PDB entry 8BIK | X-ray diffraction, 2.50 A resolution | chains A and B of the 3 polymer chains in the assembly

Chain A:
Protein: 5'-AMP-activated protein kinase catalytic subunit alpha-2
From: Homo sapiens
Notes: EC 2.7.11.1, 2.7.11.27, 2.7.11.31
UniProt: P54646 (AAPK2_HUMAN); numbering as in UniProt (aligned over 1-552)
Chain sequence (559 residues; numbered -6 to 552; the number before each row is that of its first residue; numbers below 1 keep their minus sign (Met-6 is residue -6)):
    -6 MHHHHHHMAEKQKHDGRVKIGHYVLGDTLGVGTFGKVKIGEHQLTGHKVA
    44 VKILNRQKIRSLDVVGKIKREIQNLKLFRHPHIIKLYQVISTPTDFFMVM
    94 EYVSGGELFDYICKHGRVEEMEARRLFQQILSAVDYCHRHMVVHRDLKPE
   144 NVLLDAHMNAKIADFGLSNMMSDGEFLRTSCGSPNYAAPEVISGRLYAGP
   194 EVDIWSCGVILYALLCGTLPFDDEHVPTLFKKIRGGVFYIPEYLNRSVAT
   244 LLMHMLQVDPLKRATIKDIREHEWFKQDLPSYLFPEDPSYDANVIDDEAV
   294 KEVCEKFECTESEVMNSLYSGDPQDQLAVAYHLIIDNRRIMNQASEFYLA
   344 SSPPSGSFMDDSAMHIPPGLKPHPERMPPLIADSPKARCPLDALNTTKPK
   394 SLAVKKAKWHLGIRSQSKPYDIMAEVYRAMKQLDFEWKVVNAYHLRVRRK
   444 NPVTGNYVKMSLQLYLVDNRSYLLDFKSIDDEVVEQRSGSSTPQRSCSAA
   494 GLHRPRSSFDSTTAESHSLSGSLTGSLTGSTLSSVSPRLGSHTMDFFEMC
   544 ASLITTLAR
Disordered / not traced: -6 to 7, 347-362, 377-397, 474-529, 552
Construct notes: initiating methionine (-6); expression tag (-5 to 0)
Ligand contacts:
  - QTN ((3R,3AR,6R,6AR)-6-[[6-chloranyl-5-[4-[4-[[dimethyl(oxidanyl)-$l4-sulfanyl]amino]phenyl]phenyl]-3H-imidazo[4,5-b]pyridin-2-yl]oxy]-2,3,3A,5,6,6A-hexahydrofuro[3,2-b]furan-3-ol): Val11, Leu18, Gly19, Asp20, Phe27, Gly28, Lys29, Lys31, Ile46, Leu47, Asn48, Lys51, Asp88, Phe90
  - staurosporine (STU): Leu22, Gly23, Val24, Gly25, Val30, Ala43, Lys45, Ile77, Met93, Glu94, Tyr95, Val96, Gly99, Glu100, Glu143, Asn144, Leu146, Ala156, Asp157
UniProt features mapped onto this chain:
  - active site: Asp139 (Proton acceptor)
  - binding site (ATP): Leu22 to Val30, Lys45
  - modified residue: Thr172 (Phosphothreonine), Thr258 (Phosphothreonine), Ser377 (Phosphoserine), Ser491 (Phosphoserine)
  - natural variant: Pro371 (P371T: In breast cancer samples), Arg407 (R407Q: In a gastric adenocarcinoma sample), Ser523 (S523G: In a breast cancer sample)
  - mutagenesis: Lys45 (K45R: Complete loss of kinase activity), Thr172 (T172A: Loss of ARF6 activation. Loss of interaction with ACSS2; T172D: Phosphomimetic mutant)

Chain B:
Protein: 5'-AMP-activated protein kinase subunit beta-1
From: Homo sapiens
UniProt: Q9Y478 (AAKB1_HUMAN); residue numbers follow UniProt; this construct covers 1-270
Chain sequence (270 residues; each row starts with the number of its first residue):
     1 MGNTSSERAALERHGGHKTPRRDSSGGTKDGDRPKILMDSPEDADLFHSE
    51 EIKAPEKEEFLAWQHDLEVNDKAPAQARPTVFRWTGGGKEVYLSGSFNNW
   101 SKLPLTRSHNNFVAILDLPEGEHQYKFFVDGQWTHDPSEPIVTSQLGTVN
   151 NIIQVKKTDFEVFDALMVDSQKCSDVSELSSSPPGPYHQEPYVCKPEERF
   201 RAPPILPPHLLQVILNKDTGISCDPALLPEPNHVMLNHLYALSIKDGVMV
   251 LSATHRYKKKYVTTLLYKPI
Disordered / not traced: 1-76, 181-185, 194-201
Modified positions: Ser108 (phosphoserine; SEP)
Ligand contacts: QTN ((3R,3AR,6R,6AR)-6-[[6-chloranyl-5-[4-[4-[[dimethyl(oxidanyl)-$l4-sulfanyl]amino]phenyl]phenyl]-3H-imidazo[4,5-b]pyridin-2-yl]oxy]-2,3,3A,5,6,6A-hexahydrofuro[3,2-b]furan-3-ol): Val81, Arg83, Thr106, Arg107, Ser108, Asn111, Val113, Ile115
UniProt features mapped onto this chain:
  - modified residue: Thr4 (Phosphothreonine), Ser5 (Phosphoserine), Ser6 (Phosphoserine), Thr19 (Phosphothreonine), Ser24 (Phosphoserine), Ser25 (Phosphoserine), Ser40 (Phosphoserine), Ser96 (Phosphoserine), Ser101 (Phosphoserine), Ser108 (Phosphoserine), Thr148 (Phosphothreonine), Ser182 (Phosphoserine)
  - lipidation: Gly2 (N-myristoyl glycine)
  - mutagenesis: Gly2 (G2A: Abolishes myristoylation and AMP-enhanced phosphorylation of PRKAA1 or PRKAA2)
Reported in the primary citation:
  - post-translational modification sites: Ser108

How chain A and chain B interact:
Contacting residue pairs - 178 pairs, chain A then chain B:
  Gly9(A) - Thr106(B)  hydrogen bond (backbone-side chain)
  Val11(A) - Thr106(B)
  Val11(A) - Val113(B)  hydrophobic
  Val11(A) - Ile115(B)  hydrophobic
  Lys12(A) - Ile115(B)
  Ile13(A) - Pro79(B)  hydrophobic
  Lys29(A) - Ser108(B)
  Lys29(A) - Asn111(B)
  Lys31(A) - Ser108(B)
  Asn48(A) - Arg83(B)
  Arg49(A) - Asp159(B)  salt bridge
  Arg49(A) - Ala165(B)
  Arg49(A) - Asp169(B)  salt bridge
  Arg53(A) - Asp169(B)  salt bridge
  Arg53(A) - Lys172(B)
  Arg53(A) - Cys173(B)
  Asp56(A) - Cys173(B)
  Val58(A) - Leu166(B)
  Val58(A) - Ser170(B)
  Val58(A) - Cys173(B)  hydrophobic
  Lys62(A) - Phe163(B)
  Lys62(A) - Leu166(B)
  Ile65(A) - Val162(B)  hydrophobic
  Ile65(A) - Phe163(B)  hydrophobic
  Gln66(A) - Phe163(B)
  Lys69(A) - Phe163(B)
  Val82(A) - Val162(B)  hydrophobic
  Ser84(A) - Asp159(B)  hydrogen bond (side chain-backbone)
  Ser84(A) - Phe160(B)
  Ser84(A) - Glu161(B)
  Ser84(A) - Val162(B)
  Ser84(A) - Ala165(B)
  Thr85(A) - Pro79(B)
  Thr85(A) - Asp159(B)  hydrogen bond (backbone-backbone)
  Pro86(A) - Pro79(B)
  Pro86(A) - Asp159(B)
  Thr87(A) - Val81(B)
  Asp88(A) - Val81(B)
  Phe89(A) - Val162(B)  hydrophobic
  Phe89(A) - Ala165(B)  hydrophobic
  Phe89(A) - Leu166(B)  hydrophobic
  Phe89(A) - Asp169(B)
  Phe90(A) - Val81(B)  hydrophobic
  Met134(A) - His233(B)
  Met134(A) - Arg256(B)
  Met164(A) - His233(B)
  Ser165(A) - His233(B)  hydrogen bond (backbone-side chain)
  Asp166(A) - His233(B)
  Asp166(A) - Leu236(B)
  Asp166(A) - Asn237(B)
  Asp166(A) - Arg256(B)  salt bridge
  Gly167(A) - His233(B)  hydrogen bond (backbone-backbone)
  Gly167(A) - Val234(B)
  Gly167(A) - Leu236(B)
  Gly167(A) - His238(B)  hydrogen bond (backbone-side chain)
  Glu168(A) - Val234(B)
  Phe169(A) - Pro207(B)  hydrophobic
  Phe169(A) - His209(B)
  Phe169(A) - Leu210(B)  hydrophobic
  Phe169(A) - Val234(B)  hydrophobic
  Arg171(A) - Pro204(B)
  Leu189(A) - Pro207(B)  hydrophobic
  Ala191(A) - His209(B)
  Ala191(A) - Val234(B)  hydrophobic
  Glu194(A) - His209(B)  salt bridge
  Leu254(A) - Pro208(B)
  Leu254(A) - Gln212(B)
  Glu339(A) - Leu227(B)
  Tyr341(A) - Lys260(B)
  Leu342(A) - Leu227(B)
  Leu342(A) - Leu228(B)
  Leu342(A) - Glu230(B)
  Ala343(A) - Thr219(B)
  Ala343(A) - Leu227(B)
  Ala343(A) - Leu228(B)  hydrogen bond (backbone-backbone)
  Ala343(A) - Pro229(B)
  Ser344(A) - Thr219(B)  hydrogen bond (side chain-backbone)
  Ser344(A) - Cys223(B)
  Pro346(A) - Asp218(B)
  Pro346(A) - Gly220(B)
  Leu363(A) - Ile221(B)
  Lys364(A) - Ser222(B)
  Pro365(A) - Ile221(B)
  His366(A) - Ile221(B)  hydrogen bond (backbone-backbone)
  His366(A) - Ser222(B)
  His366(A) - Cys223(B)
  His366(A) - Asp224(B)
  His366(A) - Pro225(B)
  Glu368(A) - Pro225(B)
  Arg369(A) - Thr219(B)  hydrogen bond
  Arg369(A) - Gly220(B)  hydrogen bond (side chain-backbone)
  Arg369(A) - Ile221(B)  hydrogen bond (side chain-backbone)
  Arg369(A) - Cys223(B)  hydrogen bond (side chain-backbone)
  Ala400(A) - Leu242(B)  hydrophobic
  Lys401(A) - Asn216(B)  hydrogen bond (side chain-backbone)
  Lys401(A) - Leu242(B)
  Trp402(A) - Val213(B)  hydrophobic
  Trp402(A) - Leu215(B)
  Trp402(A) - Asn216(B)  hydrogen bond (backbone-side chain)
  Trp402(A) - Tyr240(B)
  Trp402(A) - Ala241(B)
  Trp402(A) - Leu242(B)
  Trp402(A) - Val250(B)  hydrophobic
  Trp402(A) - Leu251(B)
  Trp402(A) - Ser252(B)
  Trp402(A) - Leu265(B)  hydrophobic
  His403(A) - Tyr240(B)
  His403(A) - Ala241(B)  hydrogen bond (backbone-backbone)
  His403(A) - Leu242(B)
  His403(A) - Ser243(B)
  Leu404(A) - Leu206(B)  hydrophobic
  Leu404(A) - Leu210(B)  hydrophobic
  Leu404(A) - Leu239(B)
  Leu404(A) - Tyr240(B)
  Gly405(A) - Leu239(B)  hydrogen bond (backbone-backbone)
  Arg407(A) - Leu211(B)
  Pro412(A) - Pro203(B)
  Tyr420(A) - Pro191(B)  hydrophobic
  Tyr420(A) - Tyr192(B)  hydrogen bond (side chain-backbone)
  Lys424(A) - Gln189(B)  hydrogen bond
  Asp427(A) - Gln189(B)
  Phe428(A) - Gln189(B)  hydrogen bond (backbone-side chain)
  Glu429(A) - Tyr187(B)
  Glu429(A) - His188(B)
  Trp430(A) - Tyr187(B)
  Trp430(A) - His188(B)  hydrogen bond (backbone-backbone)
  Trp430(A) - Gln189(B)
  Trp430(A) - Glu190(B)  hydrogen bond (side chain-backbone)
  Trp430(A) - Pro191(B)
  Lys431(A) - Pro186(B)
  Lys431(A) - Tyr187(B)
  Val432(A) - Tyr192(B)  hydrophobic
  Tyr436(A) - Ala202(B)
  Tyr436(A) - Pro203(B)
  Arg439(A) - Tyr187(B)
  Arg441(A) - Tyr187(B)
  Lys452(A) - Tyr187(B)  hydrogen bond
  Gln456(A) - Pro204(B)
  Leu457(A) - Pro203(B)
  Leu457(A) - Pro204(B)
  Tyr458(A) - Pro204(B)
  Tyr458(A) - Ile205(B)
  Tyr458(A) - Leu206(B)  hydrophobic
  Tyr458(A) - Pro207(B)
  Leu459(A) - Pro203(B)
  Leu459(A) - Pro204(B)  hydrogen bond (backbone-backbone)
  Leu459(A) - Ile205(B)
  Leu459(A) - Leu206(B)  hydrogen bond (backbone-backbone)
  Tyr465(A) - Pro203(B)  hydrophobic
  Asp468(A) - His238(B)  salt bridge
  Phe469(A) - Asn237(B)
  Phe469(A) - His238(B)
  Phe469(A) - Leu239(B)  hydrogen bond (backbone-backbone)
  Lys470(A) - Asn237(B)
  Lys470(A) - His238(B)
  Ser471(A) - Asn237(B)  hydrogen bond (backbone-backbone)
  Ser471(A) - His255(B)
  Thr536(A) - His255(B)
  Thr536(A) - Thr264(B)
  Met537(A) - Thr264(B)
  Met537(A) - Leu266(B)  hydrophobic
  Phe539(A) - Asn237(B)
  Phe539(A) - Leu239(B)  hydrophobic
  Phe540(A) - Leu239(B)  hydrophobic
  Phe540(A) - Leu251(B)
  Phe540(A) - Ser252(B)
  Phe540(A) - Ala253(B)
  Phe540(A) - Thr264(B)
  Phe540(A) - Leu266(B)  hydrophobic
  Glu541(A) - Lys268(B)
  Cys543(A) - Leu239(B)  hydrophobic
  Ala544(A) - Met249(B)  hydrophobic
  Ala544(A) - Leu251(B)  hydrophobic
  Ala544(A) - Lys268(B)
  Ile547(A) - Leu239(B)  hydrophobic
  Ile547(A) - Met249(B)  hydrophobic
  Thr548(A) - Met249(B)
  Thr548(A) - Ile270(B)
Also at the interface, not in a pair above, chain A (95 interface residues in all): Thr21, Ile61, Ile83, Pro193, Pro253, Phe340, Ala435, Val440, Val460, Leu466
Also at the interface, not in a pair above, chain B (78 interface residues in all): Thr80, Gln154, Val155
The authors on this interface:
  - interface residues, chain B: Ser108(B)

In short:
The interface between chain A and chain B involves 95 residues on one side and 78 on the other, with 27
hydrogen bonds and 6 salt bridges. Polar contacts include Arg49(A)-Asp159(B), Arg49(A)-Asp169(B) and
Arg53(A)-Asp169(B). Compound QTN is bound between chain A and chain B. The paper reports the interface residue
Ser108(B); a modification site at Ser108(B).
Chain A is 5'-AMP-activated protein kinase catalytic subunit alpha-2 and chain B is 5'-AMP-activated protein
kinase subunit beta-1, both from Homo sapiens; the structure, Crystal structure of human AMPK heterotrimer in
complex with allosteric activator C455, was determined by X-ray diffraction.
